Entry 6T19 (X-ray diffraction, 1.85 A resolution); this record covers chain BBB.

== Chain BBB ==
Name: Type-1Aa cytolytic delta-endotoxin
Source organism: Bacillus thuringiensis subsp. israelensis
Reference sequence: P0A382 (CT1AA_BACTI); residue numbers follow UniProt; this construct covers 1-249
Chain sequence (249 residues; numbered 1 to 249; the number before each row is that of its first residue):
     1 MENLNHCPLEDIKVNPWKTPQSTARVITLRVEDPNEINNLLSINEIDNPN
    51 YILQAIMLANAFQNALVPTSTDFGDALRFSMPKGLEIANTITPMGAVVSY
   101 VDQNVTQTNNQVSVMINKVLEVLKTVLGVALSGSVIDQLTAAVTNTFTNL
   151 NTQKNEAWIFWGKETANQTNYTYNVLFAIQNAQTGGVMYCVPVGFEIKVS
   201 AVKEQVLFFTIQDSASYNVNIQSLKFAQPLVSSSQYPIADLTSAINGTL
Disordered / not traced: 1-5
From the paper describing this entry:
  - conformationally variable residues: Cys-7
  - mutagenesis - D11N, E32Q, E45Q, Y171F, C190V: unchanged stability
  - mutagenesis - C7S, Q168E: decreased stability
  - mutagenesis - Q168E: abolished binding to membrane

== In short ==
From the paper: C7S and Q168E reduce stability; conformational variability at Cys-7; 7 substitutions were
tested in all.
Chain BBB is Type-1Aa cytolytic delta-endotoxin (Bacillus thuringiensis subsp. israelensis); the structure,
Structure of mosquitocidal Cyt1A protoxin obtained by Serial Femtosecond Crystallography on in vivo grown
crystals soaked ..., was determined by X-ray diffraction (same publication as 6T1A and 6T1C).
